8YQZ - chains A and C of the 10 polymer chains in the assembly; structure by electron microscopy, 2.78 A resolution.

# Chain A
Protein: DNA-directed RNA polymerase subunit
Source organism: African swine fever virus
Notes: EC 2.7.7.6
Reference sequence: A0A3S7XUW7 (A0A3S7XUW7_ASF); residues 1-1450 here = UniProt positions 1-1450
Sequence (1450 residues; numbered 1 to 1450; the number before each row is that of its first residue):
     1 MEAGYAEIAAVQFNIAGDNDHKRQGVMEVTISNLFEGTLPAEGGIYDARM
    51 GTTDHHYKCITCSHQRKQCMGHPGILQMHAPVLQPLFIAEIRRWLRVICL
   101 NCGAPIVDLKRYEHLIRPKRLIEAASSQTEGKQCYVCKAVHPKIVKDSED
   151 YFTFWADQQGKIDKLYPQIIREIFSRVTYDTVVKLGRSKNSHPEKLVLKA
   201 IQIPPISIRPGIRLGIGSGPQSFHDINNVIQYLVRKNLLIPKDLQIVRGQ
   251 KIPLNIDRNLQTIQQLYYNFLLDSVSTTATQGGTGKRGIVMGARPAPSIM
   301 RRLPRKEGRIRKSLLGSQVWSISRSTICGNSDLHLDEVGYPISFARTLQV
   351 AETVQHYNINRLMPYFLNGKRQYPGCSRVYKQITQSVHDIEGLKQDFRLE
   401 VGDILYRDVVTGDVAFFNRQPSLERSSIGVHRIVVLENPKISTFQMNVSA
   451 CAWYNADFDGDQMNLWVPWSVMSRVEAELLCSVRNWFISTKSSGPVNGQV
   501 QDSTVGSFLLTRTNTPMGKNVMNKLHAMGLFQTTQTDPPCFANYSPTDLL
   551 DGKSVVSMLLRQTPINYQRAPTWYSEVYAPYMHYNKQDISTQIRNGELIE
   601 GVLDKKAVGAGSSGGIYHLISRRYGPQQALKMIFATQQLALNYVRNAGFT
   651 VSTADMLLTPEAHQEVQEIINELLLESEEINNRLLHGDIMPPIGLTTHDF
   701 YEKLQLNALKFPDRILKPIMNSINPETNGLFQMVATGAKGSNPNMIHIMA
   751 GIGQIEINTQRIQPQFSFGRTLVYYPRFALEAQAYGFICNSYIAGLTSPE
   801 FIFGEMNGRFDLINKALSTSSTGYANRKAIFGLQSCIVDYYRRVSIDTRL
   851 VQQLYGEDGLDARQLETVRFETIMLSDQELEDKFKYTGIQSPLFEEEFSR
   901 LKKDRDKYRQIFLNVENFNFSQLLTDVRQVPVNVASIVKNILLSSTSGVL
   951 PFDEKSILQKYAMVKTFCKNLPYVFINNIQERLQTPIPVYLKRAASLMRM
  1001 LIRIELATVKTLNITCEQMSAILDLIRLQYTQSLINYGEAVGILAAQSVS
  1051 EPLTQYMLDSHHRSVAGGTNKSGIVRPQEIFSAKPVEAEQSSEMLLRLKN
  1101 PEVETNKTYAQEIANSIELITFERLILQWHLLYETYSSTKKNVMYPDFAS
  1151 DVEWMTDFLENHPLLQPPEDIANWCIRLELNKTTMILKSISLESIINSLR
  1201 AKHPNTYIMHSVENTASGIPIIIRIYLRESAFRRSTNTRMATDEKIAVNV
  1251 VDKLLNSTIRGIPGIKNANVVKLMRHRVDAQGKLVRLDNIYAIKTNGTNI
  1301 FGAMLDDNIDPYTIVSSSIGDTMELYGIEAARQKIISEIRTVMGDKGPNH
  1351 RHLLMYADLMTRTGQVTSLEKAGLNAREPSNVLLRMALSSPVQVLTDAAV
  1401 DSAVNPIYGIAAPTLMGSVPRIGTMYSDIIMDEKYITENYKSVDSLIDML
Disordered / not traced: 1, 213-223, 276-296, 1057-1072, 1133-1142, 1213-1220, 1443-1450
Ion coordination: Zn2+: Cys-59, Cys-62, Cys-69, His-72; Mg2+: Asp-457, Asp-459, Asp-461
What the authors report for this chain:
  - binding site for the 8-nt DNA strand: Arg-305, Lys-306

# Chain C
Protein: DNA-directed RNA polymerase RPB3-11 homolog
Source organism: African swine fever virus
Reference sequence: A0A2X0RUE7 (A0A2X0RUE7_ASF); residues 1-359 here = UniProt positions 1-359
Sequence (359 residues; numbered 1 to 359; the number before each row is that of its first residue):
     1 MEKIFQNVEIKPFLIDFSNLFIKNAAKKLFQLEEQLPLVPVNVVMDFKGI
    51 SRAAVHGLSRVLQDEIPNYMLDIKPGGYKIEDSTDLFMTEQFIRNRINFI
   101 PIYAKNETLVFALRSLNNSCEVKTIYSRDLIQVAGPKLKYPIFNPTFEIG
   151 FLQPGKSLIIEDIYIKKGIGRKHAAFNLAVKTHFSHLDIEQYPTDKKEYM
   201 ALSGYKQSSMTSDPRHHRLGLCFPAVPLPHINQAVRTYLKNACRIIIGRI
   251 QSIQKIYENFEEPQPELVLFSMDEEKTKAIITIKDETHTIGNLLKTYIYE
   301 MIPDISFVGYQCVPHKQEMVLTIIHKASQEDLITLLEKSIQNIIQTFQIL
   351 EKNVDELIA
Disordered / not traced: 1-2

# How chain A and chain C interact
Residue-residue contacts - 45 pairs, chain A then chain C:
  Asn-330(A) / His-315(C)
  Asp-332(A) / Val-313(C)
  Asp-332(A) / Pro-314(C)
  Leu-436(A) / His-315(C)
  Pro-516(A) / Leu-202(C)  hydrophobic
  Met-517(A) / Tyr-192(C)  hydrophobic
  Met-517(A) / Tyr-205(C)
  Val-521(A) / Met-210(C)
  Val-521(A) / Thr-211(C)
  Met-522(A) / Met-210(C)
  Asn-523(A) / Met-210(C)  hydrogen bond (backbone-backbone)
  Asn-523(A) / Thr-211(C)
  Lys-524(A) / Tyr-299(C)
  Lys-524(A) / Pro-303(C)  hydrogen bond (side chain-backbone)
  Lys-524(A) / Asp-304(C)
  Lys-524(A) / Ile-305(C)  hydrogen bond (side chain-backbone)
  Leu-525(A) / Lys-295(C)
  Leu-525(A) / Tyr-299(C)  hydrophobic
  His-526(A) / Ser-209(C)  hydrogen bond (side chain-backbone)
  His-526(A) / Met-210(C)
  Met-528(A) / Phe-307(C)
  Met-528(A) / Val-308(C)
  Gln-532(A) / Lys-295(C)
  Gln-532(A) / Gly-309(C)
  Gln-532(A) / Tyr-310(C)  hydrogen bond (side chain-backbone)
  Gln-532(A) / Gln-311(C)
  Thr-533(A) / Gln-311(C)
  Gln-535(A) / Gln-311(C)
  Asp-537(A) / Lys-278(C)  salt bridge
  Pro-538(A) / Phe-307(C)  hydrophobic
  Pro-538(A) / Ile-324(C)  hydrophobic
  Pro-539(A) / Ser-306(C)
  Cys-540(A) / Ser-306(C)
  Phe-541(A) / Ile-305(C)
  Phe-541(A) / Ser-306(C)  hydrogen bond (backbone-backbone)
  Ala-542(A) / Ile-305(C)
  Ala-542(A) / Ser-306(C)
  Ala-542(A) / Lys-326(C)
  Pro-546(A) / Tyr-299(C)
  Pro-546(A) / Pro-303(C)  hydrophobic
  Leu-549(A) / Thr-211(C)
  Tyr-643(A) / Met-210(C)  hydrophobic
  Asn-646(A) / Ser-209(C)  hydrogen bond
  Asn-646(A) / Met-210(C)
  Thr-727(A) / Ala-201(C)
Also at the interface, not in a pair above, chain A (32 interface residues in all): Leu-333, Val-434, Asn-438, Leu-530, Phe-531, Tyr-544
Also at the interface, not in a pair above, chain C (30 interface residues in all): Arg-52, Lys-206, Gln-207, Ser-208, Lys-276, Gln-317

# Summary
32 residues of chain A face 30 of chain C across their interface; the contacts include 7 hydrogen bonds and 1
salt bridge. Polar pairs include Asp-537(A)/Lys-278(C), Lys-524(A)/Pro-303(C) and Lys-524(A)/Ile-305(C). The
Zn2+ site is built by Cys-59(A), Cys-62(A), Cys-69(A) and His-72(A). The paper reports a binding site for the
8-nt DNA strand at Arg-305(A) and Lys-306(A).
Chain A is DNA-directed RNA polymerase subunit and chain C is DNA-directed RNA polymerase RPB3-11 homolog,
both from African swine fever virus; the structure, African swine fever virus RNA Polymerase--DNA complex, was
determined by electron microscopy (same publication as 8YQT, 8YQU, 8YQV, 8YQW, 8YQX and 8YQY).
